PDB entry 8I9S | electron microscopy, 3.26 A resolution | chains C and A of the 5 polymer chains in the assembly

Chain C:
Protein: C3a anaphylatoxin chemotactic receptor
Source organism: Homo sapiens
UniProtKB: Q16581 (C3AR_HUMAN); numbering as in UniProt (aligned over 2-482)
Chain sequence (538 residues; numbered -55 to 482; the number before each row is that of its first residue; numbers below 1 keep their minus sign (Met-55 is residue -55)):
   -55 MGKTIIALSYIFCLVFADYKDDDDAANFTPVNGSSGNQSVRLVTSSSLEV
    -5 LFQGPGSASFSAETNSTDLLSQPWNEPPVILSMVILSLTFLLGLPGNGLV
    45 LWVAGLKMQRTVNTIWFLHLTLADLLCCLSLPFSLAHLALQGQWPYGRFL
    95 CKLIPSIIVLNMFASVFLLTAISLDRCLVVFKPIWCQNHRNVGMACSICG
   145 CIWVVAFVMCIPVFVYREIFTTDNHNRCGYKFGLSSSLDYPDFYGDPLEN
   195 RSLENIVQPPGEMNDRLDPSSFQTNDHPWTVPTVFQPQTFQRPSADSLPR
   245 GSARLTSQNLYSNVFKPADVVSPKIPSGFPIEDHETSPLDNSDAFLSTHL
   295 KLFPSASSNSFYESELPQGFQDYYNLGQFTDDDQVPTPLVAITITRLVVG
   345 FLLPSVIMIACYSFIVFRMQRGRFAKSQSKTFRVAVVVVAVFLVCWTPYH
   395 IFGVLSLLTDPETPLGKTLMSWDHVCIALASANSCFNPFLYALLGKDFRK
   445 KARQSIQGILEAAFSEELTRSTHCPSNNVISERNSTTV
Unresolved in the structure: -55 to 18, 175-330, 451-482
Sequence notes: initiating methionine (-55); expression tag (-54 to 1)
UniProt features mapped onto this chain:
  - modified residue: Tyr174 (Sulfotyrosine), Tyr184 (Sulfotyrosine), Tyr318 (Sulfotyrosine), Ser459 (Phosphoserine), Thr463 (Phosphothreonine)
  - glycosylation: Asn9 (N-linked (GlcNAc...) asparagine), Asn194 (N-linked (GlcNAc...) asparagine), Ser266 (O-linked (GalNAc...) serine)
Cystine bridges: Cys95-Cys172, Cys121-Cys355

Chain A:
Protein: Guanine nucleotide-binding protein G(o) subunit alpha
Source organism: Homo sapiens
UniProtKB: P09471 (GNAO_HUMAN); numbering as in UniProt; present here: 4-55, 182-354
Chain sequence (250 residues; row label = number of the first residue in the row; note: 116 numbers in that range are skipped by the numbering (no residue carries them; nothing is unmodelled there); numbers below 1 keep their minus sign (Met-11 is residue -11)):
   -11 MGHHHHHHENLYFQGTLSAEERAALERSKAIEKNLKEDGISAAKDVKLLL
    39 LGADNSGKSTIVKQMKI
   172 IHGGSGGSGGTTGIVETHFTFKNLHFRLFDVGGQRSERKKWIHCFEDVTA
   222 IIFCVDLSDYDQVLHEDETTNRMHESLMLFDSICNNKFFIDTSIILFLNK
   272 KDLFGEKIKKSPLTICFPEYTGPNTYEDAAAYIQAQFESKNRSPNKEIYC
   322 HMTCATDTNNAQVIFDAVTDIIIANNLRGCGLY
Unresolved in the structure: -11 to 5, 172-182, 231-242
Sequence notes: initiating methionine (-11); expression tag (-10 to 3); engineered mutation Asp42 (Gly in P09471), Asn43 (Glu in P09471), Asp227 (Ala in P09471), Asp230 (Gly in P09471), Ala332 (Ile in P09471), Ile335 (Val in P09471); linker (174-181)
UniProt features mapped onto this chain:
  - region: Lys35 to Ala41, Ser44 to Thr48 (G1 motif), Phe197 to Arg206 (G3 motif), Ile266 to Asp273 (G4 motif), Thr324 to Thr329 (G5 motif)
  - binding site (GTP): Lys46, Ser47, Thr48, Asn270, Asp273, Cys325
  - binding site (Mg(2+)): Ser47, Thr182
  - natural variant: Gly40 (G40R: In DEE17 and NEDIM; G40W: Found in a patient with intractable early-onset epilepsy), Ser47 (S47G: In NEDIM), Gln52 (Q52P: Found in a patient with intractable early-onset epilepsy; Q52R: In DEE17), Ile172 (I172T: In NEDIM), Thr191 to Phe197 (deletion: In DEE17), Gly203 (G203R: In DEE17), Arg209 (R209C: In DEE17 and NEDIM; R209G: In NEDIM; R209H: In NEDIM; R209L: In NEDIM), Glu246 (E246G: In NEDIM; E246K: In NEDIM), Ile279 (I279N: In DEE17)
  - modified residue: Gln205 (5-glutamyl histamine), Cys351 (ADP-ribosylcysteine)
  - lipidation: Cys351 (S-palmitoyl cysteine)
  - mutagenesis: Cys351 (C351A: Strong loss of binding to ADGRG3)

How chain C and chain A interact:
Contacting residue pairs (25; chain C residue first):
  Asn57(C) - Gly350(A)  hydrogen bond (side chain-backbone)
  Val123(C) - Asn347(A)  hydrogen bond (backbone-side chain)
  Val123(C) - Cys351(A)  hydrophobic
  Val124(C) - Leu348(A)  hydrophobic
  Pro127(C) - Ile343(A)  hydrophobic
  Pro127(C) - Ile344(A)  hydrophobic
  Ile128(C) - Leu195(A)  hydrophobic
  Ile128(C) - Phe336(A)  hydrophobic
  Gln131(C) - Lys32(A)
  Gln131(C) - Val34(A)
  Gln131(C) - Ile343(A)
  Asn132(C) - Lys32(A)
  Asn132(C) - Asn194(A)
  Ile359(C) - Leu353(A)  hydrophobic
  Arg362(C) - Ile344(A)
  Arg367(C) - Asn316(A)  hydrogen bond (side chain-backbone)
  Arg367(C) - Glu318(A)
  Arg367(C) - Tyr320(A)  hydrogen bond
  Arg367(C) - Ala345(A)
  Arg367(C) - Tyr354(A)
  Phe368(C) - Tyr354(A)  hydrophobic
  Ser371(C) - Tyr354(A)
  Lys374(C) - Tyr354(A)
  Thr375(C) - Leu353(A)  hydrogen bond (side chain-backbone)
  Val378(C) - Leu353(A)  hydrophobic
Other interface residues (no listed pair), chain C (18 interface residues in all): Arg120, Asn135, Leu438
Other interface residues (no listed pair), chain A (23 interface residues in all): Ile28, Asp33, Lys193, Ser264, Thr340, Gly352

Overview:
18 residues of chain C and 23 residues of chain A are in contact; the contacts include 5 hydrogen bonds. Polar
contacts include Asn57(C)-Gly350(A), Val123(C)-Asn347(A) and Arg367(C)-Asn316(A). From UniProt: 6 GTP-binding
residues, Mg2+-binding residues Ser47(A) and Thr182(A) and one mutagenesis site on chain A.
Chain C is C3a anaphylatoxin chemotactic receptor and chain A is Guanine nucleotide-binding protein G(o)
subunit alpha, both from Homo sapiens; the structure, Structure of Apo-C3aR-Go complex (Titan), was determined
by electron microscopy (same publication as 8HPT, 8HQC, 8I95, 8I97, 8I9A, 8I9L and 3 further entries).
